6QG5 - chains F and I of the 16 polymer chains in the assembly; structure by electron microscopy, 10.10 A resolution (very low resolution: no residue pairs are listed; an interface is given only as per-side residue counts).

[Chain F]
Name: Translation initiation factor eIF-2B subunit gamma
Organism: Saccharomyces cerevisiae
UniProtKB: P09032 (EI2BG_YEAST); numbering as in UniProt (aligned over 1-578)
Sequence (578 residues; numbered 1 to 578; the number before each row is that of its first residue):
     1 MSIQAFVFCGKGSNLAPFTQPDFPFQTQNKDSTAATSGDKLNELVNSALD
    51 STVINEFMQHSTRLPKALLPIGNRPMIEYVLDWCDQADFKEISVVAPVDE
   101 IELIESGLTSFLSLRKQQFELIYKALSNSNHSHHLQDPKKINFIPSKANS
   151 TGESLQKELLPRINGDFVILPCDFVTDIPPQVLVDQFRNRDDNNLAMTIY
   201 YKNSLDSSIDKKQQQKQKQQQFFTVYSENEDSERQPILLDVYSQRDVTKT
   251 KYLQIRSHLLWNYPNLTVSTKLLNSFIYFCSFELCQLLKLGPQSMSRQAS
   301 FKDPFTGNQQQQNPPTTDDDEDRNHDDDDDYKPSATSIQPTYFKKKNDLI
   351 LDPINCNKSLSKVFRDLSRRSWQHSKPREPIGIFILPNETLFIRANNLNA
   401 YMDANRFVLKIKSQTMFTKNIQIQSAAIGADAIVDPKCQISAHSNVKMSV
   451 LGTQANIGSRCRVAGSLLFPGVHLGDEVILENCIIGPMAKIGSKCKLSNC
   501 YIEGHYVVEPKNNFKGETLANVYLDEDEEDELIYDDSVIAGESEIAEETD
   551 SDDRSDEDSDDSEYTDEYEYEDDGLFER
Unresolved in the structure: 1, 18-57, 113-127, 145-149, 206-217, 229-236, 318-382, 414-578
UniProt features mapped onto this chain:
  - modified residue: Ser296 (Phosphoserine), Ser300 (Phosphoserine), Thr306 (Phosphothreonine)

[Chain I]
Name: Translation initiation factor eIF-2B subunit epsilon
Organism: Saccharomyces cerevisiae
UniProtKB: P32501 (EI2BE_YEAST); residues 1-712 here = UniProt positions 1-712
Sequence (712 residues; each row starts with the number of its first residue):
     1 MAGKKGQKKSGLGNHGKNSDMDVEDRLQAVVLTDSYETRFMPLTAVKPRC
    51 LLPLANVPLIEYTLEFLAKAGVHEVFLICSSHANQINDYIENSKWNLPWS
   101 PFKITTIMSPEARCTGDVMRDLDNRGIITGDFILVSGDVLTNIDFSKMLE
   151 FHKKMHLQDKDHISTMCLSKASTYPKTRTIEPAAFVLDKSTSRCIYYQDL
   201 PLPSSREKTSIQIDPELLDNVDEFVIRNDLIDCRIDICTSHVPLIFQENF
   251 DYQSLRTDFVKGVISSDILGKHIYAYLTDEYAVRVESWQTYDTISQDFLG
   301 RWCYPLVLDSNIQDDQTYSYESRHIYKEKDVVLAQSCKIGKCTAIGSGTK
   351 IGEGTKIENSVIGRNCQIGENIRIKNSFIWDDCIIGNNSIIDHSLIASNA
   401 TLGSNVRLNDGCIIGFNVKIDDNMDLDRNTKISASPLKNAGSRMYDNESN
   451 EQFDQDLDDQTLAVSIVGDKGVGYIYESEVSDDEDSSTEACKEINTLSNQ
   501 LDELYLSDDSISSATKKTKKRRTMSVNSIYTDREEIDSEFEDEDFEKEGI
   551 ATVERAMENNHDLDTALLELNTLRMSMNVTYHEVRIATITALLRRVYHFI
   601 ATQTLGPKDAVVKVFNQWGLLFKRQAFDEEEYIDLMNIIMEKIVEQSFDK
   651 PDLILFSALVSLYDNDIIEEDVIYKWWDNVSTDPRYDEVKKLTVKWVEWL
   701 QNADEESSSEEE
Unresolved in the structure: 1-23, 437-454, 473-712
UniProt features mapped onto this chain:
  - modified residue (Phosphoserine): Ser478, Ser481, Ser507, Ser525, Ser538, Ser707
  - mutagenesis: Thr552 (T552I: Reduced exchange activity), Glu569 (E569A: Lethal), Ser576 (S576N: Reduced exchange activity), Leu655 to Trp677 (Abolishes binding to SUI3), Trp696 to Glu706 (Abolishes binding to SUI3; probably impairs the conversion of eIF-2-GDP to eIF-2-GTP)

[How chain F and chain I interact]
At this resolution (10 A) residue pairs are not listed: 11 residues of chain F and 14 of chain I lie at the interface.

[Summary]
The interface between chain F and chain I involves 11 residues on one side and 14 on the other. From UniProt:
14 mutagenesis sites on chain I.
Here chain F is Translation initiation factor eIF-2B subunit gamma and chain I is Translation initiation
factor eIF-2B subunit epsilon, both from Saccharomyces cerevisiae. Entry 6QG5 (Structure of eIF2B-eIF2
(phosphorylated at Ser51) complex (model C)) was determined by electron microscopy, deposited together with
6QG0, 6QG1, 6QG2, 6QG3 and 6QG6.
